3Q19 - chains A and B; structure by X-ray diffraction, 1.90 A resolution.

[Chain A (and B)]
Protein: Glutathione S-transferase omega-2
From: Homo sapiens
Notes: EC 2.5.1.18; chain B of this document is another copy of the same molecule, construct and numbering; everything in this record applies to it too
Reference sequence: Q9H4Y5 (GSTO2_HUMAN); aligned to UniProt positions 1-239 over residues 1-239 (the alignment contains insertions or deletions, so no single offset holds)
Chain sequence (239 residues; row label = number of the first residue in the row):
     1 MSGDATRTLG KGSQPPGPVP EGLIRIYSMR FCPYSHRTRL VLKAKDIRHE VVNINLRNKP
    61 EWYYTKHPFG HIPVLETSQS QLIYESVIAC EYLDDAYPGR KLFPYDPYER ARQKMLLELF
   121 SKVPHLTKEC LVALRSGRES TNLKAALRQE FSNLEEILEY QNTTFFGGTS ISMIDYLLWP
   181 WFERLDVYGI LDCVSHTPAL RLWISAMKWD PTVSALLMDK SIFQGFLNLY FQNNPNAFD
Unresolved in the structure: 1-4, 229-239 (chain B: 1-6)
Differences from the reference sequence: engineered mutation Ser80 (Cys in Q9H4Y5), Ser121 (Cys in Q9H4Y5), Ser136 (Cys in Q9H4Y5), Ser140 (Cys in Q9H4Y5), Ser170 (Cys in Q9H4Y5), Ser214 (Cys in Q9H4Y5)
Ligand contacts: glutathione (GSH): Cys32, Pro33, Tyr34, Arg37, Leu56, Lys59, Phe69, Gly70, His71, Ile72, Pro73, Glu85, Ser86, Val87
Swiss-Prot annotation at these positions:
  - active site: Cys32 (Nucleophile)
  - binding site (glutathione): Lys59, Ile72, Glu85, Ser86
Reported in the primary citation:
  - binding site for glutathione: Cys32, Tyr34, Arg37, Lys59, Ser86
  - contacts within the chain: His71-Glu85
  - conformationally variable residues: Glu85
  - catalytic residues: Cys32 (proposed by the authors, not directly observed)
  - specificity-determining residues: Lys128, Tyr230 (proposed by the authors, not directly observed)

[Interface between chain A and chain B]
Residue-residue contacts (30; chain A residue first):
  Gln81(A) with Tyr108(B)
  Leu82(A) with Tyr108(B); Met115(B)
  Ile83(A) with Tyr108(B), hydrophobic; Met115(B), hydrophobic
  Tyr84(A) with Met115(B)
  Ile88(A) with Ala111(B); Lys114(B); Met115(B); Glu118(B)
  Glu91(A) with Lys114(B), salt bridge
  Tyr92(A) with Pro107(B); Tyr108(B)
  Ala96(A) with Pro107(B), hydrophobic
  Pro107(A) with Tyr92(B); Asp95(B); Ala96(B), hydrophobic
  Tyr108(A) with Gln81(B); Leu82(B); Ile83(B), hydrophobic; Tyr92(B)
  Ala111(A) with Ile88(B)
  Lys114(A) with Ile88(B); Glu91(B), salt bridge; Lys114(B)
  Met115(A) with Leu82(B); Ile83(B), hydrophobic; Tyr84(B); Ile88(B)
  Glu118(A) with Ile88(B)
Interface residues without a listed pair, chain A (16 interface residues in all): Asp95, Arg110
Interface residues without a listed pair, chain B (16 interface residues in all): Arg110

[Summary]
The chain A/chain B interface involves 16 residues from each chain; the contacts include 2 salt bridges. The
salt-bridged pair is Glu91(A)-Lys114(B). Chain A binds glutathione. From UniProt: active-site residue Cys32(A)
and 4 glutathione-binding residues on chain A. From the paper: the catalytic residue Cys32(A); a binding site
for glutathione at Cys32(A), Tyr34(A) and Arg37(A) among others.
Both chains are Glutathione S-transferase omega-2 (Homo sapiens). Entry 3Q19 (Human Glutathione Transferase
O2) was determined by X-ray diffraction, deposited together with 3VLN, 3Q18 and 3QAG.
